Entry 1CCW (X-ray diffraction, 1.60 A resolution); this record covers chains B and D of the 4 polymer chains in the assembly.

[Chain B (and D)]
Name: Protein (glutamate mutase)
Organism: Clostridium cochlearium
Notes: EC 5.4.99.1; fragment: E chain; chain D of this document is another copy of the same molecule, construct and numbering; everything in this record applies to it too
UniProtKB: P80077 (GLME_CLOCO); numbering as in UniProt (aligned over 1-483)
Amino-acid sequence (483 residues; numbered 1 to 483; the number before each row is that of its first residue):
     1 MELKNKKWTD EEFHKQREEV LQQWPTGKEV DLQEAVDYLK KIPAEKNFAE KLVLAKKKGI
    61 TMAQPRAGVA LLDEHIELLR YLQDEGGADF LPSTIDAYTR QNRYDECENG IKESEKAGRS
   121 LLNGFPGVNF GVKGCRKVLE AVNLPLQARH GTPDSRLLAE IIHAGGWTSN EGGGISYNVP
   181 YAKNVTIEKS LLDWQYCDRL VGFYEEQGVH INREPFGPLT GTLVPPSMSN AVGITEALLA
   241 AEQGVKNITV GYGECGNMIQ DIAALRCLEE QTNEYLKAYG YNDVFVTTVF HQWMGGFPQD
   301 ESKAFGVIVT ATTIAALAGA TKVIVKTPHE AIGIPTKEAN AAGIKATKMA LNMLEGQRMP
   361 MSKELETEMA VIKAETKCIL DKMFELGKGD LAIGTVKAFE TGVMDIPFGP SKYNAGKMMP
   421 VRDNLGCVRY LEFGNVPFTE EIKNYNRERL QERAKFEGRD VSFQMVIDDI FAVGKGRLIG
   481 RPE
Differences from the reference sequence: conflict F130 (Tyr in P80077)
Small-molecule neighbours:
  - cyanocobalamin (CNC): R66, T94, A97, R100, N123, P180, Y181, F216, L219, T220, T222, M294, G295, G296, F297, K326, H329, E330, A331, I332, G333, I334, P335, P410, I470, F471
  - d(-)-tartaric acid (TAR): R66, T94, R100, R149, H150, E171, Y177, Y181, F216, H291, M294
Swiss-Prot annotation at these positions:
  - binding site (L-glutamate): R66, R100, R149, H150, E171, Y177, Y181
  - binding site (adenosylcob(III)alamin): G68, N123, P180, F297, K326, E330, I334

[Chain B / chain D interface]
Contacting residue pairs (73):
  G256(B) - M353(D)
  G256(B) - Q357(D)  hydrogen bond (backbone-side chain)
  N257(B) - Q357(D)
  M258(B) - L317(D)  hydrophobic
  M258(B) - Q357(D)  hydrogen bond (backbone-side chain)
  I259(B) - P360(D)  hydrophobic
  D300(B) - K345(D)  salt bridge
  S302(B) - F305(D)
  S302(B) - A342(D)
  S302(B) - K345(D)
  S302(B) - A346(D)
  K303(B) - M349(D)
  F305(B) - S302(D)
  F305(B) - F305(D)  hydrophobic
  G306(B) - V309(D)
  G306(B) - A346(D)
  V307(B) - M349(D)  hydrophobic
  V309(B) - G306(D)
  V309(B) - V309(D)  hydrophobic
  V309(B) - T310(D)
  T310(B) - V309(D)
  T310(B) - T313(D)
  T310(B) - A350(D)
  T313(B) - M258(D)
  T313(B) - T310(D)
  T313(B) - T313(D)
  L317(B) - M258(D)  hydrophobic
  A342(B) - S302(D)
  K345(B) - D300(D)  salt bridge
  A346(B) - S302(D)
  A346(B) - G306(D)
  M349(B) - K303(D)
  M349(B) - V307(D)  hydrophobic
  M349(B) - V473(D)
  M349(B) - G476(D)
  M349(B) - R477(D)
  A350(B) - T310(D)
  N352(B) - G476(D)  hydrogen bond (side chain-backbone)
  N352(B) - R477(D)
  N352(B) - L478(D)  hydrogen bond (backbone-backbone)
  M353(B) - G256(D)
  M353(B) - V473(D)  hydrophobic
  M353(B) - L478(D)
  E355(B) - R477(D)  salt bridge
  E355(B) - I479(D)
  E355(B) - R481(D)  salt bridge
  G356(B) - L425(D)
  Q357(B) - G256(D)  hydrogen bond (side chain-backbone)
  Q357(B) - N257(D)
  Q357(B) - M258(D)  hydrogen bond (side chain-backbone)
  Q357(B) - L478(D)
  M359(B) - M359(D)  hydrophobic
  P360(B) - I259(D)  hydrophobic
  P360(B) - S362(D)
  P360(B) - E364(D)
  M361(B) - S362(D)
  S362(B) - P360(D)
  S362(B) - M361(D)
  E364(B) - P360(D)
  L425(B) - G356(D)
  V473(B) - M349(D)
  V473(B) - M353(D)  hydrophobic
  G476(B) - M349(D)
  G476(B) - N352(D)  hydrogen bond (backbone-side chain)
  R477(B) - M349(D)
  R477(B) - N352(D)
  R477(B) - M353(D)
  R477(B) - E355(D)  salt bridge
  L478(B) - N352(D)  hydrogen bond (backbone-backbone)
  L478(B) - M353(D)
  L478(B) - Q357(D)
  I479(B) - E355(D)
  R481(B) - E355(D)  salt bridge
Interface residues without a listed pair, chain B (39 interface residues in all): P298, L354, F456
Interface residues without a listed pair, chain D (39 interface residues in all): P298, L354, F456

[Overview]
The chain B/chain D interface involves 39 residues from each chain, with 8 hydrogen bonds and 6 salt bridges.
Polar pairs include D300(B)-K345(D), E355(B)-R477(D) and E355(B)-R481(D). Bound to chain B: cyanocobalamin and
d(-)-tartaric acid.
Chain B and chain D are both Protein (glutamate mutase) (Clostridium cochlearium); the structure, Structure of
the coenzyme B12 dependent enzyme glutamate mutase from clostridium cochlearium, was determined by X-ray
diffraction together with 1CB7 from the same study.
